6VB2 - chains A and C of the 3 polymer chains in the assembly; structure by X-ray diffraction, 1.41 A resolution.

Chain A:
Name: MHC class I antigen
Organism: Homo sapiens
Reference sequence: F4NBQ8 (F4NBQ8_HUMAN); residues 1-276 here correspond to UniProt positions 25-300 (UniProt number = residue number + 24)
Amino-acid sequence (276 residues; each row starts with the number of its first residue):
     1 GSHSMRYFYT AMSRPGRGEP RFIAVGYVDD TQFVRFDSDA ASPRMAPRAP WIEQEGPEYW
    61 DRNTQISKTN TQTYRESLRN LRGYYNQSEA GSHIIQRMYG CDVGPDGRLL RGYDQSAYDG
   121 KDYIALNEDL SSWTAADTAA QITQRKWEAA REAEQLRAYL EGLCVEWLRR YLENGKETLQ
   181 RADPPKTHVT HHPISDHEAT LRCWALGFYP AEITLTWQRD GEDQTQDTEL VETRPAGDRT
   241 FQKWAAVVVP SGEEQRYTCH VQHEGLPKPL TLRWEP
Disulfide bonds: C101-C164, C203-C259
Bound ions: Na+ near E264 (its only coordinating residue here)

Chain C:
Name: Synthetic peptide GLU-LEU-ARG-ALA-ARG-GLN-GLU-CYS-TYR
Amino-acid sequence (9 residues; each row starts with the number of its first residue):
     1 ELRARQECY

Chain A / chain C interface:
Pairs across the interface (49; chain A residue first):
  Y7(A) - E1(C)  hydrogen bond (side chain-backbone)
  Y7(A) - L2(C)  hydrophobic
  Y9(A) - L2(C)
  Y9(A) - Q6(C)
  M45(A) - L2(C)  hydrophobic
  Y59(A) - E1(C)
  R62(A) - E1(C)  salt bridge
  N63(A) - E1(C)  hydrogen bond
  N63(A) - L2(C)  hydrogen bond (side chain-backbone)
  I66(A) - L2(C)
  I66(A) - R3(C)
  I66(A) - A4(C)  hydrophobic
  S67(A) - L2(C)
  N70(A) - Q6(C)
  T73(A) - Q6(C)
  T73(A) - C8(C)
  Y74(A) - Q6(C)  hydrogen bond
  Y74(A) - Y9(C)  hydrophobic
  E76(A) - C8(C)  hydrogen bond
  S77(A) - C8(C)
  S77(A) - Y9(C)  hydrogen bond (side chain-backbone)
  N80(A) - Y9(C)  hydrogen bond (side chain-backbone)
  L81(A) - Y9(C)  hydrophobic
  Y84(A) - Y9(C)  hydrogen bond (side chain-backbone)
  I95(A) - Y9(C)
  R97(A) - R3(C)
  R97(A) - Q6(C)  hydrogen bond
  R97(A) - Y9(C)
  Y99(A) - L2(C)
  Y99(A) - R3(C)  hydrogen bond (side chain-backbone)
  S116(A) - Y9(C)  hydrogen bond
  Y123(A) - Y9(C)  hydrophobic
  T143(A) - Y9(C)  hydrogen bond (side chain-backbone)
  K146(A) - E7(C)
  K146(A) - C8(C)  hydrogen bond
  K146(A) - Y9(C)  hydrogen bond (side chain-backbone)
  W147(A) - E7(C)
  W147(A) - C8(C)  hydrogen bond (side chain-backbone)
  W147(A) - Y9(C)  hydrophobic
  E152(A) - R3(C)  salt bridge
  E152(A) - Q6(C)
  E152(A) - E7(C)  hydrogen bond (side chain-backbone)
  Q155(A) - R5(C)  hydrogen bond
  L156(A) - R3(C)
  Y159(A) - E1(C)  hydrogen bond (side chain-backbone)
  Y159(A) - L2(C)
  Y159(A) - R3(C)
  W167(A) - E1(C)
  Y171(A) - E1(C)  hydrogen bond (side chain-backbone)
Other interface residues (no listed pair), chain A (33 interface residues in all): M5, I124, A150

Summary:
Chain A and chain C form an interface of 33 and 9 residues respectively, with 19 hydrogen bonds and 2 salt
bridges. Among the polar pairs are R62(A)-E1(C), E152(A)-R3(C) and Y7(A)-E1(C).
Here chain A is MHC class I antigen (Homo sapiens) and chain C is Synthetic peptide
GLU-LEU-ARG-ALA-ARG-GLN-GLU-CYS-TYR. Entry 6VB2 (HLA-B*15:02 complexed with a synthetic peptide) was
determined by X-ray diffraction.
